Entry 6Y9X (electron microscopy, 4.40 A resolution (low resolution: residue-level contacts below are approximate; hydrogen-bond / salt-bridge calls are withheld)); this record covers chains Y and e of the 13 polymer chains in the assembly.

# Chain Y (and e)
Protein: Gag-Pol polyprotein
From: Human immunodeficiency virus 1
Notes: EC 3.4.23.16, 2.7.7.49, 2.7.7.7, 3.1.26.13, 3.1.13.2, 2.7.7.-, 3.1.-.-; chain e of this document is another copy of the same molecule, construct and numbering; everything in this record applies to it too
Reference sequence: P0C6F2 (POL_HV1LW); residues 1-220 here correspond to UniProt positions 133-352 (UniProt number = residue number + 132)
Chain sequence (220 residues; numbered 1 to 220; the number before each row is that of its first residue):
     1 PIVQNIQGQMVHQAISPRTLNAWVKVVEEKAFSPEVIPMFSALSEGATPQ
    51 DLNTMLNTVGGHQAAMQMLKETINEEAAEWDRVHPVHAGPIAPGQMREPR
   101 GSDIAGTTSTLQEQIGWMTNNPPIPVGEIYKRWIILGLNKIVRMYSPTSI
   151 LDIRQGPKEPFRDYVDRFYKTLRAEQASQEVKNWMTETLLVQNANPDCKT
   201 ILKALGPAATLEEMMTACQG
Not modelled in the structure: 147-220 (chain e: fully traced)
Swiss-Prot annotation at these positions:
  - region: N57 to Q95 (Interaction with human PPIA/CYPA and NUP153)
  - site: G89, P90 (Cis/trans isomerization of proline peptide bond)

# Interface between chain Y and chain e
Pairs across the interface (20; chain Y residue first):
  N5(Y) - Q7(e)
  Q9(Y) - Q7(e)
  H12(Y) - Q4(e)
  A14(Y) - E45(e)
  P17(Y) - L43(e)
  R18(Y) - R18(e)
  L20(Y) - A42(e)
  V24(Y) - M39(e)
  T54(Y) - A42(e)
  N57(Y) - P38(e)
  N57(Y) - R173(e)
  T58(Y) - E35(e)
  T58(Y) - P38(e)
  V59(Y) - R173(e)
  G60(Y) - E35(e)
  Q63(Y) - Y169(e)
  Q63(Y) - R173(e)
  A64(Y) - L211(e)
  M68(Y) - E212(e)
  Y145(Y) - R162(e)
Interface residues without a listed pair, chain Y (24 interface residues in all): V11, I15, E28, Q50, H62, Q67, M144
Interface residues without a listed pair, chain e (19 interface residues in all): I6, K30, D166, M215, Q219

# Overview
Chain Y and chain e form an interface of 24 and 19 residues respectively.
Both chains are Gag-Pol polyprotein (Human immunodeficiency virus 1). Entry 6Y9X (Structure of the native
full-length HIV-1 capsid protein in complex with Cyclophilin A from helical assembly ...) was determined by
electron microscopy, deposited together with 6Y9V, 6Y9W, 6Y9Y, 6Y9Z and 6ZDJ.
